Entry 6M4H (electron microscopy, 3.90 A resolution); this record covers chains J and C of the 10 polymer chains in the assembly.

# Chain J
Molecule: 147-nt DNA strand
From: Homo sapiens
Sequence (147 nucleotides; numbered 1 to 147; the number before each row is that of its first residue):
     1 ATCGAGAATC CCGGTGCCGA GGCCGCTCAA TTGGTCGTAG ACAGCTCTAG CACCGCTTAA
    61 ACGCACGTAC GCGCTGTCCC CCGCGTTTTA ACCGCCAAGG GGATTACTCC CTAGTCTCCA
   121 GGCACGTGTC AGATATATAC ATCCGAT
Unresolved in the structure: 1-22, 126-147

# Chain C
Name: Histone H2A-Bbd type 2/3
From: Homo sapiens
UniProt: P0C5Z0 (H2AB2_HUMAN); residues 0-114 here correspond to UniProt positions 1-115 (UniProt number = residue number + 1)
Chain sequence (115 residues; numbered 0 to 114; the number before each row is that of its first residue; numbering starts at 0):
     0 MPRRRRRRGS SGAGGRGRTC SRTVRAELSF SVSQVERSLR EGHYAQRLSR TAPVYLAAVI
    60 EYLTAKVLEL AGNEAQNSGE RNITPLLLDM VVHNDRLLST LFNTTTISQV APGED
Unresolved in the structure: 0-19, 110-114
Curated features (UniProtKB/Swiss-Prot):
  - region: Leu86 to Asp114 (Docking domain)
From the paper describing this entry:
  - conformationally variable residues (order/disorder transition): Val109 to Asp114

# Interface between chain J and chain C
Residue-residue contacts (7; chain J residue first):
  DA30(J) with Ser20(C), hydrogen bond to the phosphate; Ser32(C), sugar contact; Arg36(C), salt bridge to the phosphate
  DT31(J) with Ser20(C), hydrogen bond to the phosphate; Arg21(C), salt bridge to the phosphate; Thr22(C), phosphate contact
  DA39(J) with Arg46(C), sugar contact
Interface residues without a listed pair, chain J (4 interface residues in all): DT32
Interface residues without a listed pair, chain C (8 interface residues in all): Arg24, Val31

# In short
4 residues of chain J and 8 residues of chain C are in contact; the contacts include 2 hydrogen bonds and 2
salt bridges. Polar contacts include DA30(J)-Ser20(C), DT31(J)-Ser20(C) and DA30(J)-Arg36(C). The paper
reports conformational variability at Val109(C).
Chain J is a 147-nt DNA strand and chain C is Histone H2A-Bbd type 2/3, both from Homo sapiens; the structure,
Structural mechanism of nucleosome dynamics governed by human histone variants H2A.B and H2A.Z.2.2, was
determined by electron microscopy (same publication as 6M4G).
